PDB entry 8VWY | electron microscopy, 2.78 A resolution | chains H and I of the 6 polymer chains in the assembly

== Chain H (and I) ==
Name: Complement C1q-like protein 3
Source organism: Mus musculus
Notes: chain I of this document is another copy of the same molecule, construct and numbering; everything in this record applies to it too
UniProtKB: Q9ESN4 (C1QL3_MOUSE); residues 4-137 here correspond to UniProt positions 122-255 (UniProt number = residue number + 118)
Amino-acid sequence (143 residues; each row starts with the number of its first residue; numbers below 1 keep their minus sign (Asp-5 is residue -5)):
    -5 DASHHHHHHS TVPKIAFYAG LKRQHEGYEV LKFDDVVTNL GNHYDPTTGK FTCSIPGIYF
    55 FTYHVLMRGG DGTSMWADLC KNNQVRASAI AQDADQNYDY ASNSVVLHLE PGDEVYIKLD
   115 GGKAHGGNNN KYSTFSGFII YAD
Not modelled in the structure: -5 to 5
Construct notes: expression tag (-5 to 3)
Metal / ion sites: Ca2+ site 1 near Asp72 (its only coordinating residue here); Ca2+ site 2: Asp87, Asp93 (shared with 2 residues of chain E; Asp87(I), Asp93(I) of chain I); Ca2+ site 3: Asp87 (shared with 1 residue of chain E; Asp87(I) of chain I); Ca2+ site 4: Asp89 (shared with 1 residue of chain E; Asp89(I) of chain I); Ca2+ site 5: Asp93 (shared with 1 residue of chain E; Asp93(I) of chain I)
Reported in the primary citation:
  - mutagenesis - D72A, Y126A: unchanged binding to Adhesion G protein-coupled receptor B3
  - mutagenesis - N122A/N124A/Y126A: abolished binding to Adhesion G protein-coupled receptor B3

== Interface between chain H and chain I ==
Residue-residue contacts (57):
  Ile52(H) with Leu34(I), hydrophobic
  Phe54(H) with Phe132(I), hydrophobic
  Trp70(H) with Tyr126(I), hydrogen bond
  Val79(H) with Lys125(I)
  Arg80(H) with Tyr12(I), hydrogen bond (backbone-side chain); Val31(I); Lys125(I)
  Ala81(H) with Tyr12(I); Asn124(I); Lys125(I)
  Ser82(H) with Tyr94(I), hydrogen bond (backbone-side chain); Asn124(I), hydrogen bond (side chain-backbone); Lys125(I), hydrogen bond (backbone-backbone); Tyr126(I)
  Ala83(H) with Tyr94(I); Tyr126(I)
  Ile84(H) with Leu60(I), hydrophobic; Tyr92(I), hydrophobic; Tyr94(I); Tyr126(I), hydrophobic
  Gln86(H) with Asn91(I), hydrogen bond; Tyr92(I)
  Asp87(H) with Asp87(I); Asn91(I)
  Ala88(H) with Asp89(I); Asn91(I), hydrogen bond (backbone-side chain)
  Asp89(H) with Asp89(I)
  Asp93(H) with Asp93(I)
  Ser96(H) with His58(I)
  Asn97(H) with His58(I); Tyr94(I); Lys125(I); Tyr126(I), hydrogen bond (side chain-backbone); Thr128(I), hydrogen bond
  Ser98(H) with Tyr12(I); Thr56(I); His58(I); Thr128(I), hydrogen bond (backbone-side chain); Ser130(I), hydrogen bond (backbone-side chain)
  Val99(H) with Tyr12(I)
  Val100(H) with Phe11(I); Tyr12(I); Thr32(I), hydrogen bond (backbone-side chain); Ser130(I)
  Leu101(H) with Tyr12(I), hydrophobic; Thr32(I)
  His102(H) with Thr32(I)
  Phe132(H) with Phe132(I), hydrophobic
  Ile134(H) with Phe132(I), hydrophobic
  Tyr135(H) with Val6(I), hydrophobic; Pro7(I); Lys8(I); Ile9(I), hydrogen bond (side chain-backbone); Ala10(I), hydrophobic; Ile133(I), hydrogen bond (side chain-backbone)
  Ala136(H) with Lys8(I), hydrogen bond (backbone-side chain)
  Asp137(H) with Lys8(I), hydrogen bond (backbone-side chain)
Other interface residues (no listed pair), chain I (28 interface residues in all): Phe54, Gly131

== Overview ==
26 residues of chain H and 28 residues of chain I are in contact; the contacts include 16 hydrogen bonds.
Among the polar pairs are Trp70(H)-Tyr126(I), Arg80(H)-Tyr12(I) and Ser82(H)-Tyr94(I). From the paper:
N122A/N124A/Y126A of chain H abolish binding to Adhesion G protein-coupled receptor B3; D72A and Y126A of
chain H leave binding to Adhesion G protein-coupled receptor B3 unchanged.
Chain H and chain I are both Complement C1q-like protein 3 (Mus musculus); the structure, Complex structure of
mouse C1ql3 with BAI3, was determined by electron microscopy.
